Entry 8WCE (electron microscopy, 3.09 A resolution); this record covers chains A and G of the 3 polymer chains in the assembly.

Chain A:
Name: Uncharacterized protein
Sequence (1111 residues; each row starts with the number of its first residue):
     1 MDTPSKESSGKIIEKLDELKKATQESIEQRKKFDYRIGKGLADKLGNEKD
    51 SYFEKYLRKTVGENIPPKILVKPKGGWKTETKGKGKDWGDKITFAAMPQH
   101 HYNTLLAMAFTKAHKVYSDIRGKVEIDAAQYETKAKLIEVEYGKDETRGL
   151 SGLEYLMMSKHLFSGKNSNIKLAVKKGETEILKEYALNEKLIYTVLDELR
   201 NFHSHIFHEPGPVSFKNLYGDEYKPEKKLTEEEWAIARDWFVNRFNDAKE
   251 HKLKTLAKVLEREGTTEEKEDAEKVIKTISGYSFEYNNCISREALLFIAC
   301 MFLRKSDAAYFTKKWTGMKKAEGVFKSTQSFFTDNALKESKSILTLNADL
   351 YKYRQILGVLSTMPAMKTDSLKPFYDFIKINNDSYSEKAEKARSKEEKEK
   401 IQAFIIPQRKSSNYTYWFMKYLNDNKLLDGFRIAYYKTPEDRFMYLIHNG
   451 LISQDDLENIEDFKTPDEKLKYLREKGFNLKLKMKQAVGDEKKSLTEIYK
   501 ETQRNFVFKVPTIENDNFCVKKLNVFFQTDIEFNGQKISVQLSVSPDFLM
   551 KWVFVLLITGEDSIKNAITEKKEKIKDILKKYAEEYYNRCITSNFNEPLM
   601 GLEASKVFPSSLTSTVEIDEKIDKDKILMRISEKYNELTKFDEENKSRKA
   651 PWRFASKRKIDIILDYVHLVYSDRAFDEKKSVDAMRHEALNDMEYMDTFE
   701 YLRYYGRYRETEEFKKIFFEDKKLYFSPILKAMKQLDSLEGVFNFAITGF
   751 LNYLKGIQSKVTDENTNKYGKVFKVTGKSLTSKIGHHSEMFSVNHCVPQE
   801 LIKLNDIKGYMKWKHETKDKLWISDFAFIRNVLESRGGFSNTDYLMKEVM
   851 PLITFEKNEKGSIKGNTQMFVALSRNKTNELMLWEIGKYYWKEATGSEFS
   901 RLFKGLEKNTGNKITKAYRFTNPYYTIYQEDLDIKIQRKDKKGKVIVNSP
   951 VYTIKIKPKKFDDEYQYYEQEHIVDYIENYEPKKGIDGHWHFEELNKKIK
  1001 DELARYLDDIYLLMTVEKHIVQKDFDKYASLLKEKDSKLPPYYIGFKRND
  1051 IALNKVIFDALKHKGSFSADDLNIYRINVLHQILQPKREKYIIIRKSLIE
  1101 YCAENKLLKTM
Disordered / not traced: 1-97, 1031-1050
Ion coordination: Mg2+: Lys959, Asp962, Asp963
What the authors report for this chain:
  - binding site for the 66-nt RNA strand (chain G): Tyr351, Gln355, Lys410, Gln503, Lys521, Lys522, Asn524, Asp547, Lys606, Pro609, Ser610, Ser611, Arg686, Tyr695, Met696, Lys774, Lys783, His787, Phe791, Asn794, Cys796, Lys820, Trp822, Ser824, Phe826, Arg830, Asp843, Lys847, Pro851, Ile853, Phe855, Lys857, Asn858, Lys860, Ser862, Thr867, Phe870, Arg875, Lys877, Thr878, Lys960
  - mutagenesis - R200A/H205A/R1076A/H1081A, K258A, Q355A, N524A, D692A/M693A/M696A, Y695A/M696A/F699A, F826A/R875A, R830A, D843A, K960A: abolished catalytic activity
  - mutagenesis - H251A, Y286A/R292A, S342A, Y351A, Y353A/L357A/W884A/W891A/F899A/S900A/R901A/F903A/I927A/Y928A/L932A/F961A, K410A, Y436A, K521A/K522A, W652A, K659A, L739A, E740A, K774A, H787A, N794A, S824A, K857A/N858A, K877A/T878A: decreased catalytic activity
  - mutagenesis - R262A, Q503A, D547A, S610A/S611A, K657A, R686A, K783A, K820A/W822A, K847A, K860A/S862A, T867A, F870A: unchanged catalytic activity
  - binding site for the 31-nt RNA strand: Ser342, Arg653, Ser656, Lys659, Phe699, Ser738, Leu739, Glu740, Lys997
  - conformationally variable residues (domain motion, loop rearrangement): His205, Arg648 to Phe654, His1081

Chain G:
Molecule: 66-nt RNA strand
Sequence (66 nucleotides; numbered -29 to 36; the number before each row is that of its first residue; numbers below 1 keep their minus sign (U-29 is residue -29)):
   -29 UGCUUCACGUAGGCCUUGGAGCCGUACAUGGUUGUAACAAGCCUAAGUUU
    21 GAAAGGUAAAAACAAC

Chain A / chain G interface:
Pairs across the interface (134):
  Val140(A) with C-16(G), sugar contact; C-15(G), sugar contact
  Ile170(A) with U-14(G), phosphate contact; U-13(G), phosphate contact
  Lys171(A) with U-14(G), sugar contact; U-13(G), phosphate contact
  Ala173(A) with C-15(G), sugar contact
  Lys326(A) with U-26(G), salt bridge to the phosphate
  Lys338(A) with C-24(G), phosphate contact
  Ser340(A) with C-24(G), phosphate contact
  Tyr351(A) with U-14(G), sugar contact; U-13(G), hydrogen bond to the phosphate
  Gln355(A) with U-13(G), hydrogen bond to the phosphate; G-12(G), hydrogen bond to the phosphate
  Gly358(A) with G-12(G), hydrogen bond to the sugar
  Val359(A) with G-12(G), sugar contact
  Thr368(A) with C13(G), phosphate contact
  Asp369(A) with C13(G), hydrogen bond to the phosphate
  Gln408(A) with G-11(G), hydrogen bond to the sugar; A-10(G), sugar contact
  Arg409(A) with G-11(G), phosphate contact; A-10(G), phosphate contact
  Lys410(A) with A-10(G), hydrogen bond to the phosphate
  Asp467(A) with A-4(G), hydrogen bond to the sugar
  Arg474(A) with C-3(G), salt bridge to the phosphate
  Gln503(A) with U-1(G), phosphate contact
  Arg504(A) with A32(G), salt bridge to the phosphate
  Phe506(A) with A32(G), phosphate contact
  Lys521(A) with A30(G), phosphate contact; A31(G), salt bridge to the phosphate
  Lys522(A) with A10(G), hydrogen bond to the sugar; A30(G), sugar contact
  Leu523(A) with A10(G), phosphate contact
  Asn524(A) with A9(G), hydrogen bond to the sugar; A10(G), sugar contact
  Phe526(A) with A30(G), sugar contact
  Gln541(A) with A32(G), phosphate contact
  Ser543(A) with A31(G), sugar contact
  Ser545(A) with A9(G), phosphate contact; A10(G), phosphate contact
  Pro546(A) with A10(G), sugar contact
  Asp547(A) with A10(G), phosphate contact; G21(G), base contact
  Lys606(A) with C8(G), hydrogen bond to the sugar; A23(G), salt bridge to the phosphate
  Val607(A) with C8(G), sugar contact
  Pro609(A) with A7(G), phosphate contact; C8(G), sugar contact
  Ser610(A) with A7(G), phosphate contact; C8(G), hydrogen bond to the phosphate
  Ser611(A) with A6(G), hydrogen bond to the phosphate; A7(G), hydrogen bond to the phosphate
  Lys626(A) with U27(G), phosphate contact
  Arg630(A) with U27(G), salt bridge to the phosphate; A28(G), salt bridge to the phosphate
  Lys657(A) with G0(G), base contact
  His668(A) with U2(G), hydrogen bond to the phosphate; U3(G), salt bridge to the phosphate
  Val682(A) with U3(G), sugar contact
  Arg686(A) with U2(G), base contact; C36(G), hydrogen bond to the sugar
  Leu690(A) with G1(G), hydrogen bond to the sugar; U2(G), sugar contact
  Asn691(A) with G1(G), sugar contact
  Asp692(A) with G1(G), base contact
  Tyr695(A) with G0(G), sugar contact; G1(G), sugar contact
  Met696(A) with G0(G), base contact
  Lys771(A) with U3(G), phosphate contact; G4(G), salt bridge to the phosphate
  Lys774(A) with U3(G), salt bridge to the phosphate
  Ser779(A) with A6(G), hydrogen bond to the phosphate
  Lys783(A) with U5(G), sugar contact
  His786(A) with C33(G), sugar contact
  His787(A) with U5(G), hydrogen bond to the sugar; A6(G), phosphate contact
  Met790(A) with A32(G), base contact; C33(G), sugar contact
  Phe791(A) with A6(G), phosphate contact; C8(G), base contact
  Asn794(A) with A31(G), hydrogen bond to the sugar; A32(G), phosphate contact
  His795(A) with C8(G), base contact
  Cys796(A) with C8(G), hydrogen bond to the base; A9(G), sugar contact
  Lys820(A) with U20(G), base contact
  Leu821(A) with U20(G), base contact; A22(G), base contact
  Trp822(A) with A15(G), stacking on the base; U20(G), hydrogen bond to the base; G21(G), phosphate contact; A22(G), base contact
  Ile823(A) with U20(G), phosphate contact; G21(G), phosphate contact; A22(G), sugar contact
  Ser824(A) with G21(G), hydrogen bond to the phosphate
  Phe826(A) with G21(G), stacking on the base
  Ala827(A) with G21(G), phosphate contact
  Arg830(A) with U20(G), salt bridge to the phosphate; G21(G), salt bridge to the phosphate
  Thr842(A) with U19(G), base contact
  Asp843(A) with U19(G), hydrogen bond to the base
  Met846(A) with U18(G), base contact
  Lys847(A) with U19(G), hydrogen bond to the base
  Met850(A) with G17(G), hydrogen bond to the base; U18(G), base contact
  Pro851(A) with U18(G), base contact
  Ile853(A) with G17(G), hydrogen bond to the base
  Thr854(A) with G17(G), base contact
  Phe855(A) with G17(G), hydrogen bond to the base
  Lys857(A) with G17(G), hydrogen bond to the base
  Asn858(A) with A15(G), hydrogen bond to the phosphate
  Lys860(A) with A16(G), phosphate contact
  Ser862(A) with A16(G), hydrogen bond to the phosphate; G17(G), phosphate contact
  Ile863(A) with G17(G), phosphate contact
  Gly865(A) with U14(G), phosphate contact
  Asn866(A) with A15(G), phosphate contact; A16(G), base contact; G17(G), phosphate contact
  Thr867(A) with A15(G), hydrogen bond to the phosphate
  Gln868(A) with C13(G), phosphate contact; U14(G), base contact
  Phe870(A) with A16(G), stacking on the base; U18(G), sugar contact
  Val871(A) with G21(G), sugar contact
  Arg875(A) with G11(G), salt bridge to the phosphate; C12(G), salt bridge to the phosphate; G21(G), base contact
  Lys877(A) with U19(G), hydrogen bond to the base
  Thr878(A) with G21(G), hydrogen bond to the base
  Lys908(A) with U18(G), base contact
  Lys960(A) with C-24(G), phosphate contact; A-23(G), salt bridge to the phosphate
Other interface residues (no listed pair), chain A (114 interface residues in all): Ile138, Glu339, Arg354, Thr362, Lys395, Ser411, Arg442, Lys500, Val544, Tyr586, Ser605, Phe608, Glu633, His687, Thr776, Val797, Pro798, Glu800, Gly861, Lys864, Ser874, Asn879, Lys1000
Other interface residues (no listed pair), chain G (51 interface residues in all): U-25, A-19, G-9, A-2, A29, A34, A35

Summary:
Chain A and chain G form an interface of 114 and 51 residues respectively; the contacts include 34 hydrogen
bonds, 15 salt bridges and 3 aromatic stacking contacts. Among the polar pairs are Cys796(A)-C8(G),
Trp822(A)-U20(G) and Asp843(A)-U19(G). The paper reports a binding site for the 66-nt RNA strand (chain G) at
Tyr351(A), Gln355(A) and Lys410(A) among others; H251A, Y286A/R292A and S342A of chain A, among others, reduce
catalytic activity; 40 substitutions were tested in all.
Chain A is Uncharacterized protein and chain G is a 66-nt RNA strand; the structure, Cryo-EM structure of a
protein-RNA complex, was determined by electron microscopy (same publication as 8WCS).
